Entry 9NEC (electron microscopy, 3.20 A resolution); this record covers chains A and G of the 6 polymer chains in the assembly.

== Chain A (and G) ==
Protein: Potassium voltage-gated channel protein Shaker
From: Drosophila melanogaster
Notes: chain G of this document is another copy of the same molecule, construct and numbering; everything in this record applies to it too
UniProt: P08510 (KCNAS_DROME); the construct has insertions or renumbered stretches relative to UniProt, so the offset changes along the chain: 2-512 = UniProt 2-512; 514-656 = UniProt 513-655
Amino-acid sequence (668 residues; each row starts with the number of its first residue):
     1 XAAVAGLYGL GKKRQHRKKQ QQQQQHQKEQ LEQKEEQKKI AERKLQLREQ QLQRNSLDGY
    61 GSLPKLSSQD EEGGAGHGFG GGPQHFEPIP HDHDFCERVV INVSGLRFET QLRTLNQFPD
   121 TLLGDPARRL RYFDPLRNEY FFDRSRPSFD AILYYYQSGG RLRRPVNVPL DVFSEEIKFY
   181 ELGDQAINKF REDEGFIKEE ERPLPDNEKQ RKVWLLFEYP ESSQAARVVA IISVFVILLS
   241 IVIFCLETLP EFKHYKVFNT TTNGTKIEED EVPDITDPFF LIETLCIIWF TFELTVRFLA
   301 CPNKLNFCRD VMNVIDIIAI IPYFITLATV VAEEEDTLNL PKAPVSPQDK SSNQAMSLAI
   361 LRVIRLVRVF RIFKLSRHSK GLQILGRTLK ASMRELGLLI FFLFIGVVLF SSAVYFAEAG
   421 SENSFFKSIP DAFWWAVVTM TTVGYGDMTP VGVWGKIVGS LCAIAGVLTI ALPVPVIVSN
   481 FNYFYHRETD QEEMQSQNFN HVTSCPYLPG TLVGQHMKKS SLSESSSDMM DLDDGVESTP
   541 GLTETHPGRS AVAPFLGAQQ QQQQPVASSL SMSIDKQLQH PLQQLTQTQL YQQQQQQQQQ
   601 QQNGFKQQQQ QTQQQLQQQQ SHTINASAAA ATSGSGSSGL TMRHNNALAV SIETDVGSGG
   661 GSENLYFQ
Disordered / not traced: 1-83, 92-95, 194-215, 253-276, 299-309, 328-356, 490-668 (chain G: 14-668)
Modified positions: ACE (acetyl group) at position 1
Construct notes: acetylation (1); engineered mutation K12 (Glu in P08510), K13 (Asp in P08510); insertion (513); expression tag (657-668)
Ion coordination: K+ site 1: T442, V443 (shared with 2 residues of chain B; 2 residues of chain C; 2 residues of chain D); K+ site 2: T442 (shared with 1 residue of chain B; 1 residue of chain C; 1 residue of chain D)
Reported in the primary citation:
  - post-translational modification sites: A2

== Chain A / chain G interface ==
Pairs across the interface (10):
  D193(A) - K13(G)
  V467(A) - A3(G)  hydrophobic
  P475(A) - V4(G)  hydrophobic
  S479(A) - G9(G)  hydrogen bond (side chain-backbone)
  S479(A) - L10(G)  hydrogen bond (side chain-backbone)
  S479(A) - G11(G)  hydrogen bond (side chain-backbone)
  N482(A) - L10(G)
  Y483(A) - L10(G)
  Y483(A) - K12(G)
  Y483(A) - K13(G)  hydrogen bond
Also at the interface, not in a pair above, chain A (7 interface residues in all): A471
The authors on this interface:
  - specific contacts: P475(A)-V4(G)

== In short ==
The chain A/chain G interface involves 7 residues from each chain; the contacts include 4 hydrogen bonds.
Among the polar pairs are S479(A)-G9(G), S479(A)-L10(G) and S479(A)-G11(G). The paper describes a contact
between P475(A) and V4(G). The K+ site 1 is built by T442(A) and V443(A). From the paper: a modification site
at A2(A).
Both chains are Potassium voltage-gated channel protein Shaker (Drosophila melanogaster). Entry 9NEC
(AcA-EI-shaker with free peptide conformation A) was determined by electron microscopy (same publication as
9NED, 9NEG, 9NEI, 9NES and 9NEU).
